Entry 8EAO (electron microscopy, 3.20 A resolution); this record covers chains A and D of the 24 polymer chains in the assembly.

[Chain A]
Molecule: Peptidoglycan hydrolase gp4
From: Salmonella phage P22
UniProtKB: P26746 (EXLYS_BPP22); residues 1-149 here correspond to UniProt positions 3-151 (UniProt number = residue number + 2)
Sequence (149 residues; each row starts with the number of its first residue):
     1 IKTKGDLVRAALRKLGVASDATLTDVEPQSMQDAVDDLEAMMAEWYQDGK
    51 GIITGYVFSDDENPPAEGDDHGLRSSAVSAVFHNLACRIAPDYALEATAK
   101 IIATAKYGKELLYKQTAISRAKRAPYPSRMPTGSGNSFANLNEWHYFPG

[Chain D]
Molecule: Portal protein
From: Salmonella phage P22
UniProtKB: P26744 (PORTL_BPP22); the construct has insertions or renumbered stretches relative to UniProt, so the offset changes along the chain: 1-415 = UniProt 6-420; 417-599 = UniProt 444-626
Sequence (621 residues; numbered 1 to 599 plus 23 insertion-coded residues; 1 number in that range is skipped by the numbering (no residue carries it; nothing is unmodelled there); the number before each row is that of its first residue; a row labelled like 415A-415W holds insertion residues (415A, then the next letters in order)):
     1 NRLESILSRFDADWTASDEARREAKNDLFFSRVSQWDDWLSQYTTLQYRG
    51 QFDVVRPVVRKLVSEMRQNPIDVLYRPKDGARPDAADVLMGMYRTDMRHN
   101 TAKIAVNIAVREQIEAGVGAWRLVTDYEDQSPTSNNQVIRREPIHSACSH
   151 VIWDSNSKLMDKSDARHCTVIHSMSQNGWEDFAEKYDLDADDIPSFQNPN
   201 DWVFPWLTQDTIQIAEFYEVVEKKETAFIYQDPVTGEPVSYFKRDIKDVI
   251 DDLADSGFIKIAERQIKRRRVYKSIITCTAVLKDKQLIAGEHIPIVPVFG
   301 EWGFVEDKEVYEGVVRLTKDGQRLRNMIMSFNADIVARTPKKKPFFWPEQ
   351 IAGFEHMYDGNDDYPYYLLNRTDENSGDLPTQPLAYYENPEVPQANAYML
   401 EAATSAVKEVATLGV
415A-415W DTEAVNGGQVAFDTVNQLNMRAD
   417 LETYVFQDNLATAMRRDGEIYQSIVNDIYDVPRNVTITLEDGSEKDVQLM
   467 AEVVDLATGEKQVLNDIRGRYECYTDVGPSFQSMKQQNRAEILELLGKTP
   517 QGTPEYQLLLLQYFTLLDGKGVEMMRDYANKQLIQMGVKKPETPEEQQWL
   567 VEAQQAKQGQQDPAMVQAQGVLLQGQAELAKAQ
Not modelled in the structure: 415A-415W

[Chain A / chain D interface]
Pairs across the interface (30; chain A residue first):
  Pro127(A) - Phe331(D)  hydrophobic
  Ser128(A) - Asp38(D)
  Ser128(A) - Ser41(D)  hydrogen bond
  Ser128(A) - Arg49(D)  hydrogen bond
  Arg129(A) - Trp36(D)
  Arg129(A) - Gln47(D)
  Arg129(A) - Tyr48(D)  hydrogen bond (side chain-backbone)
  Arg129(A) - Arg49(D)
  Arg129(A) - Met327(D)
  Arg129(A) - Ser330(D)
  Arg129(A) - Phe331(D)
  Arg129(A) - Asp334(D)  salt bridge
  Met130(A) - Leu324(D)  hydrophobic
  Met130(A) - Met327(D)  hydrophobic
  Pro131(A) - Arg323(D)
  Pro131(A) - Met327(D)
  Gly133(A) - Asp320(D)
  Ser134(A) - Asp320(D)  hydrogen bond
  Asn140(A) - Arg22(D)  hydrogen bond (backbone-side chain)
  Asn140(A) - Glu23(D)
  Asn142(A) - Trp39(D)  hydrogen bond (backbone-side chain)
  Trp144(A) - Asn26(D)
  Trp144(A) - Asp37(D)
  His145(A) - Trp36(D)
  His145(A) - Asp37(D)
  His145(A) - Asp38(D)
  His145(A) - Arg323(D)
  Phe147(A) - Leu40(D)  hydrophobic
  Pro148(A) - Ser41(D)
  Pro148(A) - Thr44(D)
Also at the interface, not in a pair above, chain A (16 interface residues in all): Thr132, Glu143, Tyr146
Also at the interface, not in a pair above, chain D (21 interface residues in all): Gln35

[Overview]
16 residues of chain A and 21 residues of chain D are in contact; the contacts include 6 hydrogen bonds and 1
salt bridge. Polar pairs include Arg129(A)-Asp334(D), Ser128(A)-Ser41(D) and Ser128(A)-Arg49(D).
Chain A is Peptidoglycan hydrolase gp4 and chain D is Portal protein, both from Salmonella phage P22; the
structure, Cryo-EM structure of the in-situ gp1-gp4 complex from bacteriophage P22, was determined by electron
microscopy.
